Entry 8FA9 (X-ray diffraction, 2.45 A resolution); this record covers chains H and P of the 3 polymer chains in the assembly.

[Chain H]
Protein: Ky15.5 Antibody, heavy chain
From: Mus musculus
Notes: antibody fragment or engineered binder
Amino-acid sequence (228 residues; row label = number of the first residue in the row; a row labelled like 82A-82C holds insertion residues (82A, then the next letters in order)):
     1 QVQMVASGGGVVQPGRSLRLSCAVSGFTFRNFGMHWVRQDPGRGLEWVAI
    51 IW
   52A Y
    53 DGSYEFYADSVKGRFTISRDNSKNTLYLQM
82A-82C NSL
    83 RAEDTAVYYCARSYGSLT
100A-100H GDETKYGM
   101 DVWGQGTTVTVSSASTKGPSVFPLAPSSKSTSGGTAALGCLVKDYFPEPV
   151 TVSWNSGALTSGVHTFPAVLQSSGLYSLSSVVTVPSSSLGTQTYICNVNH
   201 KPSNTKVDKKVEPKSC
Disordered / not traced: 215-216
Disulfide bonds: Cys22-Cys92, Cys140-Cys196

[Chain P]
Protein: Circumsporozoite protein NPDP peptide
UniProt: P08307 (CSP_PLAFW); residues 1-16 here correspond to UniProt positions 130-145 (UniProt number = residue number + 129)
Amino-acid sequence (16 residues; each row starts with the number of its first residue):
     1 NPDPNANPNVDPNANP
Disordered / not traced: 1, 13-16

[How chain H and chain P interact]
Residue-residue contacts (30; chain H residue first):
  Asn31(H) with Asn9(P); Val10(P), hydrogen bond (backbone-backbone)
  Phe32(H) with Asn9(P)
  Gly33(H) with Pro8(P), hydrogen bond (backbone-backbone); Asn9(P), hydrogen bond (backbone-side chain)
  Ile50(H) with Pro4(P)
  Trp52(H) with Asp3(P); Pro4(P); Asn7(P), hydrogen bond (side chain-backbone); Pro8(P)
  Tyr52A(H) with Pro8(P), hydrogen bond (backbone-backbone); Asn9(P); Val10(P), hydrophobic
  Tyr56(H) with Pro2(P)
  Phe58(H) with Pro2(P); Pro4(P), hydrophobic
  Ser95(H) with Pro8(P); Asn9(P)
  Tyr96(H) with Asn9(P), hydrogen bond (backbone-side chain)
  Ser98(H) with Asn7(P); Asn9(P), hydrogen bond (backbone-side chain)
  Leu99(H) with Asn9(P); Val10(P); Pro12(P)
  Thr100D(H) with Asn5(P)
  Lys100E(H) with Asp3(P), salt bridge; Asn5(P)
  Tyr100F(H) with Asn5(P), hydrogen bond (backbone-backbone); Ala6(P); Asn7(P)
Other interface residues (no listed pair), chain H (16 interface residues in all): Gly97

[Summary]
16 residues of chain H face 10 of chain P across their interface, with 8 hydrogen bonds and 1 salt bridge.
Polar contacts include Lys100E(H)-Asp3(P), Gly33(H)-Asn9(P) and Trp52(H)-Asn7(P).
Here chain H is Ky15.5 Antibody, heavy chain (Mus musculus) and chain P is Circumsporozoite protein NPDP
peptide. Entry 8FA9 (Crystal structure of Ky15.5 Fab in complex with circumsporozoite protein NPDP peptide)
was determined by X-ray diffraction, deposited together with 8F95, 8F9E, 8F9F, 8F9S, 8F9T, 8F9U and 11 further
entries.
